PDB entry 2VLR | X-ray diffraction, 2.30 A resolution | chains A and C of the 5 polymer chains in the assembly

[Chain A]
Protein: HLA class I histocompatibility antigen, a-2 alpha chain
Organism: Homo sapiens
Notes: fragment: hla-a2, residues 25-300
UniProt: P01892 (1A02_HUMAN); residues 1-276 here correspond to UniProt positions 25-300 (UniProt number = residue number + 24)
Amino-acid sequence (276 residues; numbered 1 to 276; the number before each row is that of its first residue):
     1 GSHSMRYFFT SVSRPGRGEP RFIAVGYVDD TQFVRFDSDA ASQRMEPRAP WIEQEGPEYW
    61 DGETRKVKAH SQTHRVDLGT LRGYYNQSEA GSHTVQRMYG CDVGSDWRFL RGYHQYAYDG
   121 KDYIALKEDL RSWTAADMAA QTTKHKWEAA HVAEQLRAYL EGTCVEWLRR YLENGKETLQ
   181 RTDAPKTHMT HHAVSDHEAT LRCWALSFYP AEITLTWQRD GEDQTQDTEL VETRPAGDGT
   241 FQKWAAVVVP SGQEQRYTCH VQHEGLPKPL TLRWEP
Disulfide bonds: Cys101-Cys164, Cys203-Cys259

[Chain C]
Protein: Flu matrix peptide
Amino-acid sequence (9 residues; row label = number of the first residue in the row):
     1 GILGFVFTL

[Chain A / chain C interface]
Pairs across the interface - 39 pairs, chain A then chain C:
  Tyr7(A) - Gly1(C)  hydrogen bond (side chain-backbone)
  Tyr7(A) - Ile2(C)  hydrophobic
  Glu63(A) - Gly1(C)
  Glu63(A) - Ile2(C)  hydrogen bond (side chain-backbone)
  Lys66(A) - Ile2(C)  hydrogen bond (side chain-backbone)
  Lys66(A) - Leu3(C)
  Lys66(A) - Gly4(C)
  Val67(A) - Ile2(C)
  Ala69(A) - Val6(C)
  His70(A) - Ile2(C)
  His70(A) - Leu3(C)
  His70(A) - Val6(C)
  Thr73(A) - Val6(C)
  Thr73(A) - Phe7(C)
  Val76(A) - Thr8(C)
  Asp77(A) - Thr8(C)
  Asp77(A) - Leu9(C)  hydrogen bond (side chain-backbone)
  Leu81(A) - Leu9(C)  hydrophobic
  Tyr84(A) - Leu9(C)  hydrogen bond (side chain-backbone)
  Arg97(A) - Leu3(C)
  Arg97(A) - Phe7(C)
  Tyr99(A) - Ile2(C)
  Tyr99(A) - Leu3(C)  hydrogen bond (side chain-backbone)
  His114(A) - Phe7(C)
  Tyr123(A) - Leu9(C)  hydrophobic
  Thr143(A) - Leu9(C)  hydrogen bond (side chain-backbone)
  Lys146(A) - Thr8(C)  hydrogen bond
  Lys146(A) - Leu9(C)
  Trp147(A) - Phe7(C)
  Trp147(A) - Thr8(C)  hydrogen bond (side chain-backbone)
  Trp147(A) - Leu9(C)  hydrophobic
  Val152(A) - Phe7(C)  hydrophobic
  Gln155(A) - Phe5(C)
  Leu156(A) - Leu3(C)  hydrophobic
  Tyr159(A) - Gly1(C)  hydrogen bond (side chain-backbone)
  Tyr159(A) - Ile2(C)
  Tyr159(A) - Leu3(C)  hydrophobic
  Trp167(A) - Gly1(C)
  Tyr171(A) - Gly1(C)  hydrogen bond (side chain-backbone)
Other interface residues (no listed pair), chain A (31 interface residues in all): Met5, Phe9, Met45, Tyr59, Thr80, Tyr116, Ile124

[Summary]
31 residues of chain A face 9 of chain C across their interface; the contacts include 11 hydrogen bonds. Among
the polar pairs are Tyr7(A)-Gly1(C), Glu63(A)-Ile2(C) and Lys66(A)-Ile2(C).
Chain A is HLA class I histocompatibility antigen, a-2 alpha chain (Homo sapiens) and chain C is Flu matrix
peptide; the structure, The Structural Dynamics and Energetics of an Immunodominant T-cell Receptor are
Programmed by its Vbeta Domain, was determined by X-ray diffraction, deposited together with 2VLJ, 2VLK, 2VLL
and 2VLM.
